PDB entry 3X1J | X-ray diffraction, 2.33 A resolution | chains B and C of the 3 polymer chains in the assembly

== Chain B (and C) ==
Name: Phosphopantetheine adenylyltransferase
From: Pseudomonas aeruginosa 2192
Notes: EC 2.7.7.3; chain C of this document is another copy of the same molecule, construct and numbering; everything in this record applies to it too
UniProtKB: A3LHH1 (A3LHH1_PSEAI); residue numbers follow UniProt; this construct covers 1-159
Sequence (159 residues; row label = number of the first residue in the row):
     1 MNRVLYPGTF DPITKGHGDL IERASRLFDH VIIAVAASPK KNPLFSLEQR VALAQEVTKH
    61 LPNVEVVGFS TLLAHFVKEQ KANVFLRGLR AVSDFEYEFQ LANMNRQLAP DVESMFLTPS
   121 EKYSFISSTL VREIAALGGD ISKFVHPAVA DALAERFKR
Unresolved in the structure: 159
Residues lining bound ligands:
  - acetyl coenzyme A (ACO), molecule 1: Tyr-6, Pro-7, Gly-8, Thr-9, Phe-10, His-17, Ala-36, Lys-41, Phe-69, Thr-71, Leu-72, Leu-73, Ala-74, Leu-86, Arg-87, Gly-88, Leu-89, Arg-90, Tyr-97, Leu-101, Asn-105, Leu-108, Ile-126, Ser-127, Ser-128, Thr-129, Leu-130, Arg-132
  - acetyl coenzyme A (ACO), molecule 2: Leu-130, Glu-133, Ile-134, Leu-137

== How chain B and chain C interact ==
Residue-residue contacts (22; chain B residue first):
  Arg-90(B) / Gln-100(C)  hydrogen bond
  Val-92(B) / Glu-96(C)
  Ser-93(B) / Glu-96(C)
  Phe-125(B) / Gln-100(C)
  Phe-125(B) / Asn-103(C)
  Phe-125(B) / Met-104(C)
  Ser-127(B) / Gln-100(C)
  Ser-127(B) / Met-104(C)
  Leu-130(B) / Leu-101(C)  hydrophobic
  Leu-130(B) / Met-104(C)  hydrophobic
  Val-131(B) / Met-104(C)  hydrophobic
  Ile-134(B) / Leu-72(C)  hydrophobic
  Ile-134(B) / Met-104(C)  hydrophobic
  Ile-134(B) / Leu-108(C)  hydrophobic
  Leu-137(B) / Ser-70(C)
  Leu-137(B) / Leu-72(C)  hydrophobic
  Gly-138(B) / His-75(C)
  Gly-139(B) / Leu-72(C)
  Gly-139(B) / His-75(C)
  Asp-140(B) / Leu-108(C)
  Lys-143(B) / Gln-107(C)  hydrogen bond (side chain-backbone)
  Phe-144(B) / Met-104(C)  hydrophobic
Also at the interface, not in a pair above, chain B (15 interface residues in all): Ile-126
Also at the interface, not in a pair above, chain C (12 interface residues in all): Thr-71, Tyr-97

== In short ==
The interface between chain B and chain C involves 15 residues on one side and 12 on the other, with 2
hydrogen bonds. Polar contacts include Arg-90(B)/Gln-100(C) and Lys-143(B)/Gln-107(C). Bound to chain B:
acetyl coenzyme A.
Both chains are Phosphopantetheine adenylyltransferase (Pseudomonas aeruginosa 2192). Entry 3X1J (Crystal
Structure of Phosphopantetheine adenylyltransferase (PPAT/CoaD) with AcCoA from Pseudomonas aeruginosa) was
determined by X-ray diffraction, deposited together with 3X1K, 3X1M and 4RUK.
